Entry 5OQJ (electron microscopy, 4.70 A resolution (low resolution: residue-level contacts below are approximate; hydrogen-bond / salt-bridge calls are withheld)); this record covers chains M and T of the 31 polymer chains in the assembly.

Chain M:
Protein: Transcription initiation factor IIB
Organism: Saccharomyces cerevisiae (strain ATCC 204508 / S288c)
Reference sequence: P29055 (TF2B_YEAST); numbering as in UniProt (aligned over 1-345)
Amino-acid sequence (345 residues; numbered 1 to 345; the number before each row is that of its first residue):
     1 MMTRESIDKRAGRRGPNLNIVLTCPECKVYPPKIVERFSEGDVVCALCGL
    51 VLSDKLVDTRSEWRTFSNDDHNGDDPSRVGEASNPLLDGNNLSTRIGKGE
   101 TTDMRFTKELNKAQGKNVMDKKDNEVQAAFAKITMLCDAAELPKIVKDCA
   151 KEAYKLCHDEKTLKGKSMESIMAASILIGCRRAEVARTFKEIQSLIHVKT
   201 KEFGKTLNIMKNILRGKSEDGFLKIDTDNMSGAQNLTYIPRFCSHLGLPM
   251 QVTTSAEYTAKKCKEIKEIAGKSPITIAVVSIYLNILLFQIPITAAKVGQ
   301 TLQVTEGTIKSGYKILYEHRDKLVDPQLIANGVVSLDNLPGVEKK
Unresolved in the structure: 1-15, 67-83, 219-233, 327-345
Bound ions: Zn2+: Cys-24, Cys-27, Cys-45, Cys-48
UniProt features mapped onto this chain:
  - zinc finger: Ile-20 to Ser-53 (TFIIB-type)
  - binding site (Zn(2+)): Cys-24, Cys-27, Cys-45, Cys-48

Chain T:
Molecule: Template DNA
Sequence (106 nucleotides; each row starts with the number of its first residue):
     1 TGACACAGCGCAGTTGTGCTATGATATTTTTATGTATGTACAACACACAT
    51 CGGAGGTGAATCGAACGTTCCATAGCTATTATATACACAGCGTGCTACTG
   101 TTCTCG
Unresolved in the structure: 1-13, 54-65, 98-106

Interface between chain M and chain T:
Contacting residue pairs (4; chain M residue first):
  Lys-190(M) / DC88(T)
  Lys-272(M) / DC86(T)
  Lys-272(M) / DA87(T)
  Thr-305(M) / DC88(T)
Also at the interface, not in a pair above, chain M (6 interface residues in all): Lys-164, Thr-276, Thr-308
Also at the interface, not in a pair above, chain T (4 interface residues in all): DG75

Summary:
The interface between chain M and chain T involves 6 residues on one side and 4 on the other. Cys-24(M),
Cys-27(M), Cys-45(M) and Cys-48(M) form the Zn2+ site. Curated annotation (UniProt) lists 4 Zn2+-binding
residues on chain M.
Chain M is Transcription initiation factor IIB (Saccharomyces cerevisiae (strain ATCC 204508 / S288c)) and
chain T is Template DNA; the structure, Structure of yeast transcription pre-initiation complex with tfiih,
was determined by electron microscopy, deposited together with 5OQM.
